Entry 2ZME (X-ray diffraction, 2.90 A resolution); this record covers chains B and D of the 4 polymer chains in the assembly.

== Chain B ==
Name: Vacuolar protein-sorting-associated protein 36
Source organism: Homo sapiens
UniProt: Q86VN1 (VPS36_HUMAN); residues 149-386 here = UniProt positions 149-386
Amino-acid sequence (238 residues; each row starts with the number of its first residue):
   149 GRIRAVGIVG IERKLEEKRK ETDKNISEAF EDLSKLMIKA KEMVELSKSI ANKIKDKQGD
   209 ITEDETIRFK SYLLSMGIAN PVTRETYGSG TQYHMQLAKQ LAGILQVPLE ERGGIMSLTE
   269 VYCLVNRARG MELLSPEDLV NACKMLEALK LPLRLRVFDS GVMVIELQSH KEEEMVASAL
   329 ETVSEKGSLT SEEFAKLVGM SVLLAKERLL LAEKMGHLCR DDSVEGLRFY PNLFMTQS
Disordered / not traced: 149-171
Reported in the primary citation:
  - conformationally variable residues (order/disorder transition): Ile202 to Glu211

== Chain D ==
Name: Vacuolar protein-sorting-associated protein 25
Source organism: Homo sapiens
UniProt: Q9BRG1 (VPS25_HUMAN); residues 1-102 here = UniProt positions 1-102
Amino-acid sequence (102 residues; each row starts with the number of its first residue):
     1 MAMSFEWPWQ YRFPPFFTLQ PNVDTRQKQL AAWCSLVLSF CRLHKQSSMT VMEAQESPLF
    61 NNVKLQRKLP VESIQIVLEE LRKKGNLEWL DKSKSSFLIM WR
Disordered / not traced: 1-4, 102

== Interface between chain B and chain D ==
Residue-residue contacts - 36 pairs, chain B then chain D:
  Glu361(B) - Pro21(D)
  Glu361(B) - Asn22(D)  hydrogen bond (backbone-side chain)
  Lys362(B) - Asn22(D)  hydrogen bond (backbone-side chain)
  Gly364(B) - Asn22(D)
  Cys367(B) - Phe13(D)  hydrophobic
  Cys367(B) - Pro15(D)  hydrophobic
  Cys367(B) - Gln20(D)
  Arg368(B) - Pro15(D)
  Arg368(B) - Thr18(D)
  Arg368(B) - Gln20(D)  hydrogen bond (backbone-side chain)
  Arg368(B) - Pro21(D)
  Asp369(B) - Pro14(D)
  Asp369(B) - Thr18(D)
  Asp369(B) - Arg67(D)  salt bridge
  Asp370(B) - Thr18(D)  hydrogen bond (backbone-side chain)
  Ser371(B) - Arg67(D)  hydrogen bond
  Glu373(B) - Gln66(D)
  Glu373(B) - Arg67(D)  salt bridge
  Tyr378(B) - Phe13(D)  hydrophobic
  Tyr378(B) - Pro14(D)
  Tyr378(B) - Pro15(D)  hydrophobic
  Pro379(B) - Phe13(D)
  Asn380(B) - Thr25(D)
  Leu381(B) - Trp9(D)
  Leu381(B) - Phe13(D)  hydrophobic
  Phe382(B) - Phe13(D)  hydrophobic
  Phe382(B) - Phe16(D)  hydrophobic
  Phe382(B) - Thr25(D)
  Phe382(B) - Lys28(D)
  Phe382(B) - Gln29(D)
  Met383(B) - Asp24(D)
  Met383(B) - Thr25(D)
  Gln385(B) - Trp9(D)
  Ser386(B) - Trp9(D)  hydrogen bond (backbone-side chain)
  Ser386(B) - Gln10(D)
  Ser386(B) - Lys28(D)
Interface residues without a listed pair, chain B (18 interface residues in all): Thr384

== Overview ==
18 residues of chain B and 16 residues of chain D are in contact, with 6 hydrogen bonds and 2 salt bridges.
Polar contacts include Asp369(B)-Arg67(D), Glu373(B)-Arg67(D) and Glu361(B)-Asn22(D). From the paper:
conformational variability at Ile202(B).
Here chain B is Vacuolar protein-sorting-associated protein 36 and chain D is Vacuolar
protein-sorting-associated protein 25, both from Homo sapiens. Entry 2ZME (Integrated structural and
functional model of the human ESCRT-II complex) was determined by X-ray diffraction, deposited together with
3CUQ.
